Entry 1OPH (X-ray diffraction, 2.30 A resolution); this record covers chains A and B.

== Chain A ==
Protein: Alpha-1-antitrypsin precursor
Organism: Homo sapiens
Notes: fragment: alpha-1-antitrypsin (RESIDUES 26-418)
UniProtKB: P01009 (A1AT_HUMAN); residues 2-394 here correspond to UniProt positions 26-418 (UniProt number = residue number + 24)
Sequence (394 residues; row label = number of the first residue in the row):
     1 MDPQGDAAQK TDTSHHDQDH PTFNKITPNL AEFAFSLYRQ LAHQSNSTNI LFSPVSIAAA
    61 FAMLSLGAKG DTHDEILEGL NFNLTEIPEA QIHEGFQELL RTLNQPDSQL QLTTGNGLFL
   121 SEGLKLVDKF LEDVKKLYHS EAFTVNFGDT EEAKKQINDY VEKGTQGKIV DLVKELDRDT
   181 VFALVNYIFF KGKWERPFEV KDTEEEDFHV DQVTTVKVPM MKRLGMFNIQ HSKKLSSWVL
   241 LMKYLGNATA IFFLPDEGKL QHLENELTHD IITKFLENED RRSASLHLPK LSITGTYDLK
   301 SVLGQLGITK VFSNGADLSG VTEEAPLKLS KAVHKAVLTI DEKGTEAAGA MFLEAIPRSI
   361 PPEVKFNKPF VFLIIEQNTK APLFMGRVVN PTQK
Disordered / not traced: 1-19
Differences from the reference sequence: initiating methionine (1); engineered mutation Leu51 (Phe75 in P01009), Ala59 (Thr83 in P01009), Ala68 (Thr92 in P01009), Gly70 (Ala94 in P01009), Ser232 (Cys256 in P01009), Arg358 (Met382 in P01009), Ile374 (Met398 in P01009), Ala381 (Ser405 in P01009), Arg387 (Lys411 in P01009)

== Chain B ==
Protein: Trypsinogen, cationic precursor
Organism: Bos taurus
Notes: EC 3.4.21.4
UniProtKB: P00760 (TRY1_BOVIN); the construct lacks a stretch of the UniProt sequence and is renumbered around it, so the offset changes along the chain: -4 to 34 = UniProt 1-39; 37-67 = UniProt 40-70; 69-125 = UniProt 71-127; 127-130 = UniProt 128-131; 6 more segments
Sequence (243 residues; each row starts with the number of its first residue; note: 10 numbers in that range are skipped by the numbering (no residue carries them; nothing is unmodelled there); numbers below 1 keep their minus sign (Phe-4 is residue -4)):
    -4 FIFLALLGAA VAFPVDDDDK IVGGYTCGAN TVPYQVSLN
    37 SGYHFCGGSL INSQWVVSAA HCYKSGIQVR L
    69 GEDNINVVEG NEQFISASKS IVHPSYNSNT LNNDIMLIKL KSAASLNSRV ASISLPT
   127 SCAS
   132 AGTQCLISGW GNTKSSGTSY PDVLKCLKAP ILSDSSCKSA YPGQITSNMF CAG
  184A Y
   185 LEGG
  188A K
   189 DSCQGDAGGP VVCSGK
   209 LQGIVSWGS
   219 GCA
  221A Q
   222 KNKPGVYTKV CNYVSWIKQT IASN
Disordered / not traced: -4 to 15
Differences from the reference sequence: engineered mutation Ala195 (Ser197 in P00760)
Disulfide bonds: Cys22-Cys157, Cys42-Cys58, Cys128-Cys232, Cys136-Cys201, Cys168-Cys182, Cys191-Cys220

== Interface between chain A and chain B ==
Contacting residue pairs (44):
  Leu224(A) - Gln192(B)
  Asp280(A) - Asn97(B)
  Leu353(A) - Ser217(B)
  Leu353(A) - Gln221A(B)
  Glu354(A) - Gly216(B)
  Glu354(A) - Ser217(B)
  Glu354(A) - Gly219(B)
  Ala355(A) - Gln175(B)
  Ala355(A) - Trp215(B)  hydrophobic
  Ala355(A) - Gly216(B)
  Ala355(A) - Ser217(B)
  Ile356(A) - Gln192(B)
  Ile356(A) - Trp215(B)
  Ile356(A) - Gly216(B)  hydrogen bond (backbone-backbone)
  Pro357(A) - His57(B)
  Pro357(A) - Leu99(B)  hydrophobic
  Pro357(A) - Gln192(B)  hydrogen bond (backbone-side chain)
  Pro357(A) - Ser214(B)
  Pro357(A) - Trp215(B)  hydrophobic
  Arg358(A) - His57(B)  hydrogen bond (backbone-side chain)
  Arg358(A) - Asp189(B)  salt bridge
  Arg358(A) - Ser190(B)  hydrogen bond
  Arg358(A) - Cys191(B)
  Arg358(A) - Gln192(B)
  Arg358(A) - Gly193(B)  hydrogen bond (backbone-backbone)
  Arg358(A) - Asp194(B)  hydrogen bond (backbone-backbone)
  Arg358(A) - Ala195(B)  hydrogen bond (backbone-backbone)
  Arg358(A) - Ser214(B)  hydrogen bond (backbone-backbone)
  Arg358(A) - Trp215(B)
  Arg358(A) - Gly216(B)
  Arg358(A) - Gly219(B)  hydrogen bond (side chain-backbone)
  Arg358(A) - Gly226(B)
  Ser359(A) - Phe41(B)
  Ser359(A) - Cys42(B)
  Ser359(A) - His57(B)  hydrogen bond (backbone-side chain)
  Ser359(A) - Gln192(B)
  Ser359(A) - Gly193(B)
  Ser359(A) - Ala195(B)
  Ile360(A) - His40(B)
  Ile360(A) - Phe41(B)  hydrogen bond (backbone-backbone)
  Ile360(A) - Tyr151(B)  hydrophobic
  Ile360(A) - Gln192(B)
  Ile360(A) - Gly193(B)
  Pro361(A) - Gln192(B)
Also at the interface, not in a pair above, chain A (12 interface residues in all): Arg281
Also at the interface, not in a pair above, chain B (27 interface residues in all): Cys58, Val213, Cys220, Lys224, Tyr228

== In short ==
The interface between chain A and chain B involves 12 residues on one side and 27 on the other; the contacts
include 11 hydrogen bonds and 1 salt bridge. Polar pairs include Arg358(A)-Asp189(B), Pro357(A)-Gln192(B) and
Arg358(A)-His57(B).
Chain A is Alpha-1-antitrypsin precursor (Homo sapiens) and chain B is Trypsinogen, cationic precursor (Bos
taurus); the structure, Non-covalent complex between alpha-1-pi-pittsburgh and S195A trypsin, was determined
by X-ray diffraction together with 1OO8 from the same study.
